Entry 7E4Z (X-ray diffraction, 2.69 A resolution); this record covers chains B and F of the 6 polymer chains in the assembly.

[Chain B]
Name: Tubulin beta-2B chain
Organism: Bos taurus
UniProt: Q6B856 (TBB2B_BOVIN); the author numbering skips numbers that UniProt does not, so the offset changes along the chain: 1-42 = UniProt 1-42; 45-360 = UniProt 43-358; 369-441 = UniProt 359-431
Chain sequence (431 residues; each row starts with the number of its first residue; note: 10 numbers in that range are skipped by the numbering (no residue carries them; nothing is unmodelled there)):
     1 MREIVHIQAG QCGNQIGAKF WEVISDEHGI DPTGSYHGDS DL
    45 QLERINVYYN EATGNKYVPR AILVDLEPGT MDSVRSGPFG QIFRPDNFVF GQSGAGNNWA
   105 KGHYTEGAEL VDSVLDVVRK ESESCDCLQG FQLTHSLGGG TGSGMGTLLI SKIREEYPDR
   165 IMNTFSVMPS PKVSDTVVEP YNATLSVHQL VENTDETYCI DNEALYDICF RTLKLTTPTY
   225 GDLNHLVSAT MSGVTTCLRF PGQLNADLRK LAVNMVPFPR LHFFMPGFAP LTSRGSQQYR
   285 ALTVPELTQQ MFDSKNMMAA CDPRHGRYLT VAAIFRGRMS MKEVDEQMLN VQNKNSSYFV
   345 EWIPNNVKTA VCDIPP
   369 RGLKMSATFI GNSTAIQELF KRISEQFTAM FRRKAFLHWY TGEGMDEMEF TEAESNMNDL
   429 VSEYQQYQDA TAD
Not modelled in the structure: 279-281, 439-441
UniProt features mapped onto this chain:
  - motif: Met-1 to Ile-4 (MREI motif)
  - binding site (GTP): Gln-11, Glu-71, Ser-140, Gly-144, Thr-145, Gly-146, Asn-206, Asn-228
  - binding site (Mg(2+)): Glu-71
  - modified residue: Ser-40 (Phosphoserine), Thr-57 (Phosphothreonine), Lys-60 (N6-acetyllysine), Ser-174 (Phosphoserine), Thr-287 (Phosphothreonine), Thr-292 (Phosphothreonine), Arg-320 (Omega-N-methylarginine)
  - cross-link (Glycyl lysine isopeptide (Lys-Gly)): Lys-60 (interchain with G-Cter in ubiquitin), Lys-326 (interchain with G-Cter in ubiquitin)
Bound ions: Mg2+: Gln-11 (together with GDP); Ca2+ near Glu-113 (its only coordinating residue here)
Ligand contacts: GDP (guanosine-5'-diphosphate): Gly-10, Gln-11, Cys-12, Gln-15, Ile-16, Asp-69, Ala-99, Asn-101, Ser-140, Gly-142, Gly-143, Gly-144, Thr-145, Gly-146, Val-171, Pro-173, Val-177, Asp-179, Glu-183, Asn-206, Leu-209, Tyr-224, Leu-227, Asn-228

[Chain F]
Name: Tubulin tyrosine ligase
Organism: Gallus gallus
UniProt: E1BQ43 (E1BQ43_CHICK); residues 1-378 here = UniProt positions 1-378
Chain sequence (384 residues; row label = number of the first residue in the row):
     1 MYTFVVRDEN SSVYAEVSRL LLATGQWKRL RKDNPRFNLM LGERNRLPFG RLGHEPGLVQ
    61 LVNYYRGADK LCRKASLVKL IKTSPELSES CTWFPESYVI YPTNLKTPVA PAQNGIRHLI
   121 NNTRTDEREV FLAAYNRRRE GREGNVWIAK SSAGAKGEGI LISSEASELL DFIDEQGQVH
   181 VIQKYLEKPL LLEPGHRKFD IRSWVLVDHL YNIYLYREGV LRTSSEPYNS ANFQDKTCHL
   241 TNHCIQKEYS KNYGRYEEGN EMFFEEFNQY LMDALNTTLE NSILLQIKHI IRSCLMCIEP
   301 AISTKHLHYQ SFQLFGFDFM VDEELKVWLI EVNGAPACAQ KLYAELCQGI VDVAISSVFP
   361 LADTGQKTSQ PTSIFIKLHH HHHH
Not modelled in the structure: 103-124, 153-157, 363-371
Sequence notes: expression tag (379-384)
Ligand contacts: AMP-PCP (ACP; phosphomethylphosphonic acid adenylate ester): Lys-74, Ile-148, Lys-150, Gln-183, Lys-184, Tyr-185, Leu-186, Lys-198, Asp-200, His-239, Leu-240, Thr-241, Asn-242, Asp-318, Met-320, Ile-330, Glu-331, Asn-333

[How chain B and chain F interact]
Pairs across the interface (11; chain B residue first):
  Arg-311(B) / Arg-31(F)
  Leu-333(B) / Pro-56(F)
  Gln-336(B) / Arg-36(F)  hydrogen bond
  Asn-337(B) / Arg-36(F)  hydrogen bond
  Asn-337(B) / Gly-57(F)
  Asn-337(B) / Leu-58(F)
  Lys-338(B) / Met-1(F)
  Ser-340(B) / Leu-30(F)
  Ser-340(B) / Asn-34(F)  hydrogen bond
  Ser-341(B) / Arg-31(F)
  Asn-349(B) / Arg-36(F)
Interface residues without a listed pair, chain B (9 interface residues in all): Glu-345
Interface residues without a listed pair, chain F (10 interface residues in all): Thr-3, Lys-28

[Overview]
9 residues of chain B face 10 of chain F across their interface, with 3 hydrogen bonds. Polar contacts include
Gln-336(B)/Arg-36(F), Asn-337(B)/Arg-36(F) and Ser-340(B)/Asn-34(F). Bound to chain B: GDP. Ligands of chain
F: AMP-PCP.
Chain B is Tubulin beta-2B chain (Bos taurus) and chain F is Tubulin tyrosine ligase (Gallus gallus); the
structure, Crystal structure of tubulin in complex with Maytansinol, was determined by X-ray diffraction,
deposited together with 7E4Q and 7E4R.
